Entry 7VQD (X-ray diffraction, 2.39 A resolution); this record covers chains A and B.

== Chain A (and B) ==
Molecule: Di-trans-poly-cis-decaprenylcistransferase
Organism: Methanosarcina acetivorans (strain ATCC 35395 / DSM 2834 / JCM 12185 / C2A)
Notes: chain B of this document is another copy of the same molecule, construct and numbering; everything in this record applies to it too
UniProtKB: Q8TPS4 (Q8TPS4_METAC); residues 1-224 here = UniProt positions 1-224
Amino-acid sequence (224 residues; row label = number of the first residue in the row):
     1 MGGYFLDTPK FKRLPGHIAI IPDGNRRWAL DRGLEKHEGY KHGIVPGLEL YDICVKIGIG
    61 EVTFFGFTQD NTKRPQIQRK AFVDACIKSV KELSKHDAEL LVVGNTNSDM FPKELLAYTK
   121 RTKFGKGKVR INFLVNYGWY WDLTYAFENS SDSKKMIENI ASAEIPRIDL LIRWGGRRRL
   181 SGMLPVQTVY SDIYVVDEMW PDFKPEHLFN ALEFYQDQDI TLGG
Disordered / not traced: 1-7, 148-154, 219-224 (chain B: 1-5, 148-156, 219-224)
Residues lining bound ligands: farnesyl diphosphate (FPP): Pro-22, Asp-23, Gly-24, Asn-25, Arg-26, Arg-27, Tyr-40, Gly-43, Gly-47, Phe-64, Phe-65, Gly-66, Phe-67, Asn-71, Arg-74, Phe-82, Ala-85, Cys-86, Ser-89, Phe-133, Trp-200

== Chain A / chain B interface ==
Residue-residue contacts (46; chain A residue first):
  Asp-70(A) / Tyr-190(B)  hydrogen bond
  Trp-139(A) / Val-186(B)  hydrophobic
  Trp-139(A) / Val-189(B)
  Trp-139(A) / Tyr-190(B)
  Tyr-140(A) / Ile-157(B)  hydrophobic
  Phe-147(A) / Ala-146(B)  hydrophobic
  Phe-147(A) / Ile-157(B)  hydrophobic
  Lys-155(A) / Tyr-140(B)
  Met-156(A) / Leu-143(B)
  Met-156(A) / Phe-147(B)  hydrophobic
  Ile-157(A) / Tyr-140(B)  hydrophobic
  Arg-177(A) / Gln-218(B)  hydrogen bond
  Arg-178(A) / Arg-178(B)
  Arg-178(A) / Ser-191(B)
  Arg-178(A) / Asp-192(B)
  Arg-178(A) / Ile-193(B)  hydrogen bond (backbone-backbone)
  Arg-178(A) / Val-195(B)
  Arg-178(A) / Phe-214(B)
  Arg-179(A) / Tyr-190(B)
  Arg-179(A) / Ser-191(B)
  Arg-179(A) / Asp-192(B)  salt bridge
  Leu-180(A) / Leu-180(B)  hydrophobic
  Leu-180(A) / Val-189(B)
  Ser-181(A) / Val-189(B)  hydrogen bond (backbone-backbone)
  Ser-181(A) / Tyr-190(B)
  Gly-182(A) / Val-189(B)  hydrogen bond (backbone-backbone)
  Gly-182(A) / Tyr-190(B)
  Pro-185(A) / Pro-185(B)
  Val-189(A) / Trp-139(B)
  Val-189(A) / Leu-180(B)
  Val-189(A) / Ser-181(B)  hydrogen bond (backbone-backbone)
  Val-189(A) / Gly-182(B)  hydrogen bond (backbone-backbone)
  Val-189(A) / Pro-185(B)  hydrophobic
  Tyr-190(A) / Trp-139(B)  hydrogen bond
  Tyr-190(A) / Arg-179(B)
  Tyr-190(A) / Ser-181(B)
  Tyr-190(A) / Gly-182(B)
  Ser-191(A) / Arg-178(B)
  Ser-191(A) / Arg-179(B)
  Asp-192(A) / Arg-178(B)
  Asp-192(A) / Arg-179(B)  salt bridge
  Ile-193(A) / Arg-178(B)  hydrogen bond (backbone-backbone)
  Tyr-194(A) / Arg-178(B)
  Phe-214(A) / Arg-178(B)
  Gln-218(A) / Arg-177(B)
  Gln-218(A) / Arg-179(B)
Also at the interface, not in a pair above, chain A (27 interface residues in all): Leu-143, Thr-144, Arg-167, Val-186, Thr-188
Also at the interface, not in a pair above, chain B (25 interface residues in all): Thr-144, Glu-158, Arg-167

== Summary ==
Chain A and chain B form an interface of 27 and 25 residues respectively; the contacts include 9 hydrogen
bonds and 2 salt bridges. Among the polar pairs are Arg-179(A)/Asp-192(B), Asp-70(A)/Tyr-190(B) and
Arg-177(A)/Gln-218(B). Chain A binds farnesyl diphosphate.
Chain A and chain B are both Di-trans-poly-cis-decaprenylcistransferase (Methanosarcina acetivorans (strain
ATCC 35395 / DSM 2834 / JCM 12185 / C2A)); the structure, Structure of MA1831 from Methanosarcina acetivorans
in complex with farnesyl pyrophosphate and geranylgeranyl pyrophosphate, was determined by X-ray diffraction
(same publication as 7VQ9, 7VQA, 7VQB and 7VQC).
